Entry 5JM4 (X-ray diffraction, 2.34 A resolution); this record covers chains A and B of the 4 polymer chains in the assembly.

[Chain A (and B)]
Molecule: 14-3-3 protein zeta/delta
Organism: Homo sapiens
Notes: chain B of this document is another copy of the same molecule, construct and numbering; everything in this record applies to it too
UniProtKB: P63104 (1433Z_HUMAN); residue numbers follow UniProt; this construct covers 2-229
Amino-acid sequence (230 residues; numbered 1 to 230; the number before each row is that of its first residue):
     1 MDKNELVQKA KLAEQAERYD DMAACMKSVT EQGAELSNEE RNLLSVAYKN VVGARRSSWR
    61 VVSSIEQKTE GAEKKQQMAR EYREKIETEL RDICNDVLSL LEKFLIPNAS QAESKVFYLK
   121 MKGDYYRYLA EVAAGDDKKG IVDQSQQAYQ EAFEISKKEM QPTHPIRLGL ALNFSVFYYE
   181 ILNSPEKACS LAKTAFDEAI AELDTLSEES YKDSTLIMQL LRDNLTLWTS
Not modelled in the structure: 1, 71 (chain B: 208)
Differences from the reference sequence: initiating methionine (1); expression tag (230)
Ligand contacts: benzoic acid (BEZ): Phe196, Ile200, Met218, Gln219, Arg222

[Chain A / chain B interface]
Contacting residue pairs (24):
  Glu5(A) - Met78(B)
  Gln8(A) - Met78(B)
  Ala13(A) - Tyr82(B)
  Gln15(A) - Val61(B)
  Gln15(A) - Ile65(B)
  Ala16(A) - Ser58(B)  hydrogen bond (backbone-side chain)
  Arg18(A) - Ser58(B)
  Arg18(A) - Tyr82(B)  hydrogen bond
  Arg18(A) - Glu89(B)  salt bridge
  Asp21(A) - Tyr82(B)  hydrogen bond
  Asp21(A) - Lys85(B)  salt bridge
  Ser58(A) - Ala16(B)  hydrogen bond (side chain-backbone)
  Ser58(A) - Arg18(B)
  Val61(A) - Gln15(B)
  Val61(A) - Ala16(B)
  Val62(A) - Ala16(B)  hydrophobic
  Met78(A) - Glu5(B)
  Met78(A) - Lys9(B)
  Ala79(A) - Leu12(B)  hydrophobic
  Tyr82(A) - Ala13(B)
  Tyr82(A) - Arg18(B)  hydrogen bond
  Tyr82(A) - Asp21(B)  hydrogen bond
  Lys85(A) - Asp21(B)
  Glu89(A) - Arg18(B)  salt bridge
Also at the interface, not in a pair above, chain A (21 interface residues in all): Lys9, Leu12, Arg55, Ile65, Lys75, Ile86
Also at the interface, not in a pair above, chain B (20 interface residues in all): Gln8, Arg55, Val62, Ala79, Ile86

[In short]
21 residues of chain A face 20 of chain B across their interface; the contacts include 6 hydrogen bonds and 3
salt bridges. Among the polar pairs are Arg18(A)-Glu89(B), Asp21(A)-Lys85(B) and Ala16(A)-Ser58(B). Ligands of
chain A: benzoic acid.
Both chains are 14-3-3 protein zeta/delta (Homo sapiens). Entry 5JM4 (Crystal structure of 14-3-3zeta in
complex with a cyclic peptide involving an adamantyl and a dicarboxy ...) was determined by X-ray diffraction.
